4H24 - chain A; structure by X-ray diffraction, 2.50 A resolution.

# Chain A
Name: Cytochrome P450-BM3 variant P450BM3-Cis
Source organism: Bacillus megaterium
Notes: EC 1.14.14.1; fragment: heme domain
Reference sequence: P14779 (CPXB_BACME); residues 0-463 here correspond to UniProt positions 1-464 (UniProt number = residue number + 1)
Chain sequence (470 residues; each row starts with the number of its first residue; numbering starts at 0):
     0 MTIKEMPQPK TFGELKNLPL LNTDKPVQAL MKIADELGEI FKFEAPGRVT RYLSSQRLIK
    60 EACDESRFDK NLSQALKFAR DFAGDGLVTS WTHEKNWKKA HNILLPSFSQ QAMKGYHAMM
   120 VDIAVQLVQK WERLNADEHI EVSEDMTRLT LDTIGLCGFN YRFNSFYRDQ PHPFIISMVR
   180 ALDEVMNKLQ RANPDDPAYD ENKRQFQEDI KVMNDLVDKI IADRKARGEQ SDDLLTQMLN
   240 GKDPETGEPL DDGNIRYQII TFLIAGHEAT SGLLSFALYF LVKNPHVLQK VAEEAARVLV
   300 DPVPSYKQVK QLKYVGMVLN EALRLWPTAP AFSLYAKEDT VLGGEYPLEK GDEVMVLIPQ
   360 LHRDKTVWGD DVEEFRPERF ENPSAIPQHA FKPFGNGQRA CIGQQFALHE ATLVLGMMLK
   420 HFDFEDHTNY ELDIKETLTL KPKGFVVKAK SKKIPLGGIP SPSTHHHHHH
Not modelled in the structure: 0, 458-469
Sequence notes: engineered mutation Ala78 (Val79 in P14779), Val87 (Phe88 in P14779), Ser142 (Pro143 in P14779), Ile175 (Thr176 in P14779), Val184 (Ala185 in P14779), Arg226 (Ser227 in P14779), Gln236 (His237 in P14779), Gly252 (Glu253 in P14779), Ala268 (Thr269 in P14779), Val290 (Ala291 in P14779), Val353 (Leu354 in P14779), Val366 (Ile367 in P14779), Lys442 (Glu443 in P14779); expression tag (464-469)
UniProt features mapped onto this chain:
  - binding site ((9Z)-hexadecenoate): Tyr51
  - binding site (heme): Cys400
Bound ions: heme Fe near Cys400 (its only coordinating residue here)
Small-molecule neighbours: heme (HEM): Lys69, Leu75, Leu86, Val87, Trp96, Phe107, Ile153, Thr260, Phe261, Ala264, Gly265, Ala268, Thr269, Leu272, Thr327, Ala328, Phe331, Pro392, Phe393, Gly394, Arg398, Ala399, Cys400, Ile401, Gly402, Phe405, Ala406
From the paper describing this entry:
  - heme coordination: Cys400 (proposed by the authors, not directly observed)
  - mutagenesis - C400S: abolished catalytic activity on monooxygenation
  - mutagenesis - C400S: increased catalytic activity on NAD(P)H-driven cyclopropanation
  - mutagenesis - C400S: decreased expression
  - mutagenesis - C400S: increased stability
  - mutagenesis - C400S: increased catalytic activity on in vivo cyclopropanation

# In short
Bound to chain A: heme. From UniProt: (9Z)-hexadecenoate-binding residue Tyr51 and heme-binding residue
Cys400. From the paper: C400S abolishes catalytic activity on monooxygenation; heme coordination by Cys400.
Chain A is Cytochrome P450-BM3 variant P450BM3-Cis (Bacillus megaterium); the structure, Cytochrome
P450BM3-CIS cyclopropanation catalyst, was determined by X-ray diffraction together with 4H23 from the same
study.
